7VHC - chains A and E of the 7 polymer chains in the assembly; structure by X-ray diffraction, 1.80 A resolution.

== Chain A ==
Protein: rRNA N-glycosylase
From: Escherichia coli
Notes: EC 3.2.2.22
Reference sequence: Q8XBV2 (Q8XBV2_ECOLX); residues 1-297 here correspond to UniProt positions 23-319 (UniProt number = residue number + 22)
Sequence (297 residues; row label = number of the first residue in the row):
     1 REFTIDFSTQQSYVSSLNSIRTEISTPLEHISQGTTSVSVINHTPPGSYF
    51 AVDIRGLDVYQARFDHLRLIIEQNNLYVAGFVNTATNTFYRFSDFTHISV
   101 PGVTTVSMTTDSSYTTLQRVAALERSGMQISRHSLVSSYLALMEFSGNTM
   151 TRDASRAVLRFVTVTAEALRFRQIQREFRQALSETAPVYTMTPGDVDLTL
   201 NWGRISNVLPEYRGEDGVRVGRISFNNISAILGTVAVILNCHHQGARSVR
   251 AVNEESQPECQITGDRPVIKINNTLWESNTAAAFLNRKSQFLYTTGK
Not modelled in the structure: 243-255
Disulfide bonds: C241-C260
What the authors report for this chain:
  - catalytic residues: E167, R170 (citing earlier work)

== Chain E ==
Protein: Shiga toxin 2 B subunit
From: Escherichia coli
Reference sequence: Q7DJJ2 (Q7DJJ2_ECOLX); residues 1-70 here correspond to UniProt positions 20-89 (UniProt number = residue number + 19)
Sequence (70 residues; numbered 1 to 70; the number before each row is that of its first residue):
     1 ADCAKGKIEFSKYNEDDTFTVKVDGKEYWTSRWNLQPLLQSAQLTGMTVT
    51 IKSSTCESGSGFAEVQFNND
Disulfide bonds: C3-C56

== Chain A / chain E interface ==
Contacting residue pairs (25):
  R219(A) - T45(E)  hydrogen bond (side chain-backbone)
  G221(A) - L44(E)
  G221(A) - T45(E)
  R222(A) - K7(E)  hydrogen bond (backbone-side chain)
  R222(A) - I8(E)  hydrogen bond (side chain-backbone)
  R222(A) - Q43(E)  hydrogen bond (side chain-backbone)
  R222(A) - L44(E)  hydrogen bond (backbone-backbone)
  R222(A) - T45(E)
  R222(A) - G46(E)
  T280(A) - L44(E)
  A283(A) - L44(E)  hydrophobic
  F284(A) - S41(E)
  F284(A) - T45(E)
  R287(A) - P37(E)  hydrogen bond (side chain-backbone)
  R287(A) - Q40(E)  hydrogen bond
  R287(A) - S41(E)  hydrogen bond
  Q290(A) - N34(E)  hydrogen bond (side chain-backbone)
  Q290(A) - P37(E)
  Y293(A) - W33(E)
  Y293(A) - Q36(E)
  Y293(A) - P37(E)
  T294(A) - W33(E)
  T294(A) - N34(E)  hydrogen bond
  G296(A) - W33(E)
  K297(A) - W33(E)
Interface residues without a listed pair, chain E (13 interface residues in all): L38

== Summary ==
12 residues of chain A and 13 residues of chain E are in contact, with 10 hydrogen bonds. Among the polar
pairs are R219(A)-T45(E), R222(A)-K7(E) and R222(A)-I8(E). The paper reports catalytic residues E167(A) and
R170(A).
Here chain A is rRNA N-glycosylase and chain E is Shiga toxin 2 B subunit, both from Escherichia coli. Entry
7VHC (Crystal structure of the STX2a complexed with AR4A peptide) was determined by X-ray diffraction,
deposited together with 7VHD, 7VHE and 7VHF.
